PDB entry 2YPK | X-ray diffraction, 1.95 A resolution | chains A and B of the 3 polymer chains in the assembly

Chain A:
Name: HLA class I histocompatibility antigen, B-57 alpha chain
Source organism: Homo sapiens
Reference sequence: P18465 (1B57_HUMAN); residues 1-274 here correspond to UniProt positions 25-298 (UniProt number = residue number + 24)
Chain sequence (274 residues; numbered 1 to 274; the number before each row is that of its first residue):
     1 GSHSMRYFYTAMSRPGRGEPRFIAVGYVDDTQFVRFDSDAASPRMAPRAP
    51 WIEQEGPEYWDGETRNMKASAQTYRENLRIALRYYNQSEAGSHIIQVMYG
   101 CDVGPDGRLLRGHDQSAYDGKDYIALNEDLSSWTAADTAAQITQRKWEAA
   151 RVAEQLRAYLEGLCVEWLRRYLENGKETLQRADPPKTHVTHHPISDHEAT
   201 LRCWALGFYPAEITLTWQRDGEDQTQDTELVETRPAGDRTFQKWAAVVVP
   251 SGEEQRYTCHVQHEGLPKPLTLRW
Disulfides: Cys101-Cys164, Cys203-Cys259
Reported in the primary citation:
  - contacts within the chain: Asp114-Ser116 (water-mediated contact), Tyr74-Ser116 (water-mediated contact)

Chain B:
Name: Beta-2-microglobulin
Source organism: Homo sapiens
Reference sequence: P61769 (B2MG_HUMAN); residues 1-99 here correspond to UniProt positions 21-119 (UniProt number = residue number + 20)
Chain sequence (99 residues; row label = number of the first residue in the row):
     1 IQRTPKIQVYSRHPAENGKSNFLNCYVSGFHPSDIEVDLLKNGERIEKVE
    51 HSDLSFSKDWSFYLLYYTEFTPTEKDEYACRVNHVTLSQPKIVKWDRDM
Swiss-Prot annotation at these positions:
  - modified residue: Gln2 (Pyrrolidone carboxylic acid)
  - glycosylation: Ile1 (N-linked (Glc) (glycation) isoleucine), Lys19 (N-linked (Glc) (glycation) lysine), Lys41 (N-linked (Glc) (glycation) lysine), Lys48 (N-linked (Glc) (glycation) lysine), Lys58 (N-linked (Glc) (glycation) lysine), Lys91 (N-linked (Glc) (glycation) lysine), Lys94 (N-linked (Glc) (glycation) lysine)
Disulfides: Cys25-Cys80

How chain A and chain B interact:
Contacting residue pairs (54; chain A residue first):
  Phe8(A) with Phe56(B), hydrophobic
  Tyr9(A) with Phe56(B)
  Thr10(A) with Phe56(B); Phe62(B)
  Met12(A) with Ser33(B), hydrogen bond
  Arg17(A) with Asp34(B), salt bridge
  Ile23(A) with Leu54(B)
  Val25(A) with Asp53(B); Leu54(B)
  Tyr27(A) with Ser55(B), hydrogen bond; Tyr63(B), hydrogen bond
  Gln32(A) with Asp53(B), hydrogen bond
  Arg35(A) with Asp53(B), salt bridge
  Arg48(A) with Asp53(B), salt bridge
  Ile94(A) with His31(B); Pro32(B), hydrophobic; Ser33(B)
  Gln96(A) with His31(B), hydrogen bond; Phe56(B); Trp60(B), hydrogen bond (side chain-backbone); Phe62(B)
  Val97(A) with Phe56(B)
  Gln115(A) with Trp60(B)
  Ser116(A) with Trp60(B)
  Ala117(A) with Trp60(B), hydrophobic
  Asp119(A) with His31(B)
  Gly120(A) with Arg3(B), hydrogen bond (backbone-side chain); His31(B), hydrogen bond (backbone-side chain); Trp60(B)
  Asp122(A) with Trp60(B), hydrogen bond
  His192(A) with Asp98(B)
  Arg202(A) with Asp98(B), hydrogen bond (side chain-backbone); Met99(B)
  Trp204(A) with Asp98(B); Met99(B)
  Val231(A) with Gln8(B)
  Glu232(A) with Gln8(B), hydrogen bond (backbone-side chain); Tyr26(B), hydrogen bond; Ser28(B), hydrogen bond
  Arg234(A) with Gln8(B), hydrogen bond; Tyr10(B); Met99(B), hydrogen bond (side chain-backbone)
  Pro235(A) with Tyr10(B), hydrogen bond (backbone-side chain); Asn24(B); Tyr26(B); Leu65(B)
  Ala236(A) with Arg12(B), hydrogen bond (backbone-side chain); Asn24(B), hydrogen bond (backbone-side chain)
  Gly237(A) with Arg12(B), hydrogen bond (backbone-side chain)
  Asp238(A) with Arg12(B)
  Gln242(A) with Tyr10(B); Ser11(B), hydrogen bond (side chain-backbone); Arg12(B), hydrogen bond (side chain-backbone)
  Trp244(A) with Met99(B), hydrogen bond (side chain-backbone)
Interface residues without a listed pair, chain A (35 interface residues in all): Met98, Lys121, Thr233
Interface residues without a listed pair, chain B (25 interface residues in all): Lys6, His13, Asp59

In short:
The interface between chain A and chain B involves 35 residues on one side and 25 on the other; the contacts
include 22 hydrogen bonds and 3 salt bridges. Among the polar pairs are Arg17(A)-Asp34(B), Arg35(A)-Asp53(B)
and Arg48(A)-Asp53(B). The paper reports contacts within the chain involving Ser116(A), Asp114(A) and
Tyr74(A).
Chain A is HLA class I histocompatibility antigen, B-57 alpha chain and chain B is Beta-2-microglobulin, both
from Homo sapiens; the structure, Structural features underlying T-cell receptor sensitivity to concealed MHC
class I micropolymorphisms, was determined by X-ray diffraction (same publication as 2YPL).
